4BAQ - chains B and D of the 3 polymer chains in the assembly; structure by X-ray diffraction, 1.89 A resolution.

== Chain B ==
Molecule: Thrombin heavy chain
From: Homo sapiens
Notes: EC 3.4.21.5
Reference sequence: P00734 (THRB_HUMAN); the construct lacks a stretch of the UniProt sequence, so the offset changes along the chain: 37-184 = UniProt 364-511; 185-289 = UniProt 518-622
Sequence (259 residues; each row starts with the number of its first residue; a row labelled like 184A-184F holds insertion residues (184A, then the next letters in order)):
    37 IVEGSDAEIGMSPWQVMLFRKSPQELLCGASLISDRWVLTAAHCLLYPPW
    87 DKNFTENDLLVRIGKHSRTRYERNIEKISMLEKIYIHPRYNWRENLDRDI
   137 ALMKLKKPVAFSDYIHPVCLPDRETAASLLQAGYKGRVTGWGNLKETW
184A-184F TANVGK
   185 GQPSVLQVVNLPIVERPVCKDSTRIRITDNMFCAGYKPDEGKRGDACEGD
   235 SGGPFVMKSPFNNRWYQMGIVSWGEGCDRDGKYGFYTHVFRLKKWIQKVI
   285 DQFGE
Disordered / not traced: 184A-184F, 288-289
Disulfide bonds: Cys64-Cys80, Cys203-Cys217, Cys231-Cys261
Glycans and other covalent adducts: N-acetylglucosamine (NAG) linked to Asn89
Metal / ion sites: Na+ site 1: Lys204, Thr207, Phe245; Na+ site 2: Arg263, Lys266
Small-molecule neighbours: M4Z ((2S)-N-[(4-carbamimidoylphenyl)methyl]-1-[(2R)-2-cyclohexyl-2-[[2-(ethylamino)-2-oxidanylidene-ethyl]amino]ethanoyl]azetidine-2-carboxamide): His79, Tyr83, Trp86, Glu130, Asn131, Leu132, Ile209, Asp229, Ala230, Cys231, Glu232, Ser235, Val255, Ser256, Trp257, Gly258, Glu259, Gly260, Cys261, Gly268
Swiss-Prot annotation at these positions:
  - region: Ala218 to Val240 (High affinity receptor-binding region which is also known as the TP508 peptide)
  - active site (Charge relay system): His79, Asp135, Ser235
  - glycosylation: Asn89 (N-linked (GlcNAc...) (complex) asparagine)

== Chain D ==
Molecule: Hirudin variant-1
Reference sequence: P01050 (HIRV1_HIRME); residues 353-364 here correspond to UniProt positions 53-64 (UniProt number = residue number - 300)
Sequence (12 residues; each row starts with the number of its first residue):
   353 DGDFEEIPEEYL
Disordered / not traced: 353-354
Modified residues: Tyr363 (o-sulfo-l-tyrosine; TYS)

== How chain B and chain D interact ==
Residue-residue contacts (27; chain B residue first):
  Phe55(B) - Phe356(D)  hydrophobic
  Lys57(B) - Leu364(D)
  Gln60(B) - Phe356(D)
  Gln60(B) - Glu357(D)
  Gln60(B) - Glu358(D)  hydrogen bond
  Gln60(B) - Ile359(D)
  Leu62(B) - Phe356(D)
  Leu96(B) - Ile359(D)  hydrophobic
  Leu96(B) - Tyr363(D)
  Arg98(B) - Ile359(D)
  Arg104(B) - Asp355(D)  salt bridge
  Arg104(B) - Phe356(D)
  Thr105(B) - Asp355(D)
  Thr105(B) - Phe356(D)
  Thr105(B) - Glu357(D)  hydrogen bond (backbone-backbone)
  Arg106(B) - Glu357(D)
  Tyr107(B) - Glu357(D)  hydrogen bond (backbone-side chain)
  Tyr107(B) - Glu358(D)
  Tyr107(B) - Pro360(D)
  Tyr107(B) - Tyr363(D)
  Glu112(B) - Tyr363(D)
  Lys113(B) - Tyr363(D)
  Ile114(B) - Ile359(D)  hydrophobic
  Ile114(B) - Tyr363(D)
  Met116(B) - Glu362(D)
  Met116(B) - Tyr363(D)
  Met116(B) - Leu364(D)  hydrophobic
Also at the interface, not in a pair above, chain B (15 interface residues in all): Glu61

== Summary ==
15 residues of chain B and 9 residues of chain D are in contact, with 3 hydrogen bonds and 1 salt bridge.
Polar pairs include Arg104(B)-Asp355(D), Gln60(B)-Glu358(D) and Tyr107(B)-Glu357(D). Ligands of chain B:
compound M4Z. N-acetylglucosamine is covalently linked to Asn89(B).
Here chain B is Thrombin heavy chain (Homo sapiens) and chain D is Hirudin variant-1. Entry 4BAQ (Thrombin in
complex with inhibitor) was determined by X-ray diffraction, deposited together with 4BAH, 4BAK, 4BAM, 4BAN
and 4BAO.
